PDB entry 7LYT | electron microscopy, 2.90 A resolution | chains A and D of the 4 polymer chains in the assembly

== Chain A ==
Name: CasPhi
Organism: Biggievirus Mos11
Sequence (763 residues; row label = number of the first residue in the row):
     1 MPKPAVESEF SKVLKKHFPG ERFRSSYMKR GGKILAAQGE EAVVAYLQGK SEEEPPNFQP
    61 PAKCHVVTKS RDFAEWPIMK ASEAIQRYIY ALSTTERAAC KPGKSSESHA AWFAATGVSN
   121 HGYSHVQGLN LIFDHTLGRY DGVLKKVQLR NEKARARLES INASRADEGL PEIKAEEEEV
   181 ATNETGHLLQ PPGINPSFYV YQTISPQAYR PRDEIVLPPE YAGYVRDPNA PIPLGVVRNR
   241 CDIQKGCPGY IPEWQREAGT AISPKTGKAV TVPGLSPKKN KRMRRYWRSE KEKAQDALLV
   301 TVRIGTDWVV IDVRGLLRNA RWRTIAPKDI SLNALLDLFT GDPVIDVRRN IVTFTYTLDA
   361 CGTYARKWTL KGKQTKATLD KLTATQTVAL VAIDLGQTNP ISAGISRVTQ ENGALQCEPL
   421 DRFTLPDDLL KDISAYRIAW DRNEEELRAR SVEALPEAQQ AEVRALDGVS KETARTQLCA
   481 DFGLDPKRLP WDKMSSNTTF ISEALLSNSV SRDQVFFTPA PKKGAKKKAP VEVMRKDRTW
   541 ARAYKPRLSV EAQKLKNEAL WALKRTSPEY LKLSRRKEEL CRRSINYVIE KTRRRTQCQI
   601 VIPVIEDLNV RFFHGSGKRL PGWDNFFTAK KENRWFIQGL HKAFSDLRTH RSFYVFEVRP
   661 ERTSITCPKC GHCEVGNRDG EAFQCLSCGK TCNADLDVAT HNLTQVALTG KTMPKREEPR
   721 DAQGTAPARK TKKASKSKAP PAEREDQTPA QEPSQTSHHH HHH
Not modelled in the structure: 1-4, 717-763
Bound ions: Mg2+ site 1: Asp394, Asp695; Mg2+ site 2 near Asp394 (its only coordinating residue here); Zn2+: Cys667, Cys670, Cys685, Cys688
What the authors report for this chain:
  - Mg2+ coordination: Asp394, Glu606, Asp695
  - catalytic residues: Asp394, Glu606, Thr663, Ser664, Arg678, Asp695
  - binding site for Nts-DNA* (chain D): Thr663, Ser664, Arg678
  - conformationally variable residues (order/disorder transition): Asp695
  - mutagenesis - V126A/Q127A/N130A: abolished catalytic activity on DNA
  - mutagenesis - K29A/K33A, V126A/Q127A/N130A, D394A: decreased binding to DNA
  - mutagenesis - E606Q: decreased catalytic activity on DNA
  - mutagenesis - E159A/S160A/S164A/D167A/E168A: unchanged binding to dsSDNA
  - mutagenesis - K146A/R150A/K153A/R157A: unchanged catalytic activity
  - mutagenesis - E159A/S160A/S164A/D167A/E168A: increased catalytic activity on NTS

== Chain D ==
Molecule: Nts-DNA*
Sequence (44 nucleotides; numbered -9 to 34; the number before each row is that of its first residue; numbers below 1 keep their minus sign (DC-9 is residue -9)):
    -9 CGCGTAGTTA TCGACCATTA XXXNNNGGGC CACCCTCCGC TCCG
Not modelled in the structure: 14-34
Modified residues: SC (2-deoxy-cytidine-5'-thiophosphorate) at position 11; SC (2-deoxy-cytidine-5'-thiophosphorate) at position 12; SC (2-deoxy-cytidine-5'-thiophosphorate) at position 13

== How chain A and chain D interact ==
Contacting residue pairs (56):
  Phe10(A) with DT1(D), phosphate contact
  Met28(A) with DT1(D), phosphate contact; DC2(D), phosphate contact
  Lys29(A) with DA0(D), sugar contact; DT1(D), sugar contact
  Gly32(A) with DA0(D), phosphate contact; DT1(D), sugar contact
  Lys33(A) with DT-1(D), hydrogen bond to the base; DA0(D), sugar contact
  Ala36(A) with DA0(D), phosphate contact
  Lys104(A) with DT-1(D), base contact
  Ser105(A) with DT-2(D), phosphate contact
  Ser106(A) with DT-2(D), hydrogen bond to the phosphate
  Ser124(A) with DG-3(D), phosphate contact
  His125(A) with DA-4(D), salt bridge to the phosphate; DG-3(D), phosphate contact
  Val126(A) with DG-3(D), hydrogen bond to the phosphate; DT-2(D), base contact
  Gln127(A) with DT-2(D), hydrogen bond to the base
  Gln202(A) with DG-3(D), base contact
  Thr203(A) with DA-4(D), base contact
  Arg303(A) with DT-5(D), salt bridge to the phosphate
  Lys367(A) with DA4(D), hydrogen bond to the base
  Trp368(A) with DA4(D), sugar contact; DC5(D), stacking on the base
  Lys371(A) with DC6(D), hydrogen bond to the base
  Gly372(A) with DC6(D), phosphate contact; DA7(D), phosphate contact
  Lys373(A) with DC6(D), phosphate contact; DA7(D), hydrogen bond to the phosphate
  Gln374(A) with DC5(D), hydrogen bond to the phosphate; DC6(D), phosphate contact
  Asp394(A) with SC_12(D), base contact
  Leu395(A) with SC_12(D), sugar contact
  Gly396(A) with SC_12(D), phosphate contact; SC_13(D), phosphate contact
  Gln397(A) with SC_12(D), hydrogen bond to the phosphate; SC_13(D), hydrogen bond to the phosphate
  Thr398(A) with SC_13(D), hydrogen bond to the phosphate
  Phe613(A) with SC_11(D), sugar contact; SC_12(D), base contact
  Trp635(A) with SC_12(D), base contact; SC_13(D), sugar contact
  Arg659(A) with DT8(D), sugar contact
  Pro660(A) with SC_11(D), sugar contact
  Glu661(A) with DA10(D), phosphate contact; SC_11(D), phosphate contact
  Arg662(A) with DA10(D), phosphate contact; SC_11(D), phosphate contact
  Ser664(A) with SC_11(D), phosphate contact; SC_12(D), hydrogen bond to the phosphate
  Ile665(A) with SC_11(D), phosphate contact
  Arg678(A) with SC_12(D), salt bridge to the phosphate
  Thr712(A) with DA7(D), phosphate contact; DT8(D), hydrogen bond to the phosphate
  Lys715(A) with DT9(D), salt bridge to the phosphate
Also at the interface, not in a pair above, chain A (49 interface residues in all): Ser8, Ser11, Leu14, Pro19, Ser160, Arg210, Arg212, Thr369, Asn399, Thr663, Val675
Also at the interface, not in a pair above, chain D (20 interface residues in all): DG-6, DG3

== Overview ==
Chain A and chain D form an interface of 49 and 20 residues respectively, with 13 hydrogen bonds, 4 salt
bridges and 1 aromatic stacking contact. Polar contacts include Lys33(A)-DT-1(D), Gln127(A)-DT-2(D) and
Lys367(A)-DA4(D). From the paper: catalytic residues Asp394(A), Glu606(A) and Thr663(A) among others;
K29A/K33A, V126A/Q127A/N130A and D394A of chain A reduce binding to DNA; 6 substitutions were tested in all.
Here chain A is CasPhi (Biggievirus Mos11) and chain D is Nts-DNA*. Entry 7LYT (Cryo-EM structure of CasPhi-2
(Cas12j) bound to crRNA and Phosphorothioate-DNA) was determined by electron microscopy together with 7LYS and
7M5O from the same study.
